5X2G - chains A and D of the 4 polymer chains in the assembly; structure by X-ray diffraction, 2.40 A resolution.

# Chain A
Protein: CRISPR-associated endonuclease Cas9
Organism: Campylobacter jejuni subsp. jejuni serotype O:2 (strain ATCC 700819 / NCTC 11168)
UniProt: Q0P897 (CAS9_CAMJE); numbering as in UniProt; present here: 1-480, 642-984
Sequence (835 residues; row label = number of the first residue in the row; note: 155 numbers in that range are skipped by the numbering (no residue carries them; nothing is unmodelled there); numbers below 1 keep their minus sign (Ser-5 is residue -5)):
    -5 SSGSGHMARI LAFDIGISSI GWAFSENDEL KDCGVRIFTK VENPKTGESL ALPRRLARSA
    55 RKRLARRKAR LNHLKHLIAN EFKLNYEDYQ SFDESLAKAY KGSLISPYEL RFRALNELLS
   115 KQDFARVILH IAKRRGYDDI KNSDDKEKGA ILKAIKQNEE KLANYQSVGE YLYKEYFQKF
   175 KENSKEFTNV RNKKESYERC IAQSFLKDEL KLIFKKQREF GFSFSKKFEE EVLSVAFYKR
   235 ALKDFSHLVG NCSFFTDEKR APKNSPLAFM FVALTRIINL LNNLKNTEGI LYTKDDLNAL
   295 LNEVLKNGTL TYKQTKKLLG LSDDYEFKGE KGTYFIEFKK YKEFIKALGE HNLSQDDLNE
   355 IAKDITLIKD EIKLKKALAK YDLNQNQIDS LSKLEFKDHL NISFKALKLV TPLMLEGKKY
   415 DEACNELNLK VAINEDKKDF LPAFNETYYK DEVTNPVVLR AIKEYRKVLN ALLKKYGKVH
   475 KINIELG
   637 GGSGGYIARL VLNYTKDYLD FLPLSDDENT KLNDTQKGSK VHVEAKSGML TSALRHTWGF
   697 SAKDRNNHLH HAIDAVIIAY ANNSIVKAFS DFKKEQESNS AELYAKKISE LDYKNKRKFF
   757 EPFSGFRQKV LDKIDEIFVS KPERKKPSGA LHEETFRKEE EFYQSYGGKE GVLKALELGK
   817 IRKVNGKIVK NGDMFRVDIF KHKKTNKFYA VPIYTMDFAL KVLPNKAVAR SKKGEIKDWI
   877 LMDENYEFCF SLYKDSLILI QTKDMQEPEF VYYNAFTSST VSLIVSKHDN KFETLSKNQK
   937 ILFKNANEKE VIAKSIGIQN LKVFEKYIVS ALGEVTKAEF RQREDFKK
Unresolved in the structure: -5 to 0, 35-40, 137-139, 340-347, 637-639, 663-676, 717-762
Sequence notes: expression tag (-5 to 0); linker (481, 637-641)
Swiss-Prot annotation at these positions:
  - active site: Asp8 (For RuvC-like nuclease domain)
  - binding site (Mg(2+)): Asp8, Glu479, His707
What the authors report for this chain:
  - binding site for sgRNA: His67, His70, Asn74, Arg832, Phe854, Ile964, Glu975, Arg977, Glu980, Asp981
  - binding site for Non-target DNA strand (chain D): Thr913, Ser915
  - specificity-determining residues: Arg866, Thr913, Ser915, Ser951
  - binding site for Target DNA strand: Glu790, Thr791, Arg866, Ser951
  - mutagenesis - D8A, R866A, T913A, S915A, S951A: decreased catalytic activity
  - mutagenesis - T791A: abolished catalytic activity
  - catalytic residues: Asp8

# Chain D
Molecule: Non-target DNA strand
Sequence (8 nucleotides; each row starts with the number of its first residue):
     1 AGAAACCG

# How chain A and chain D interact
Residue-residue contacts (23):
  Arg780(A) with DG2(D), salt bridge to the phosphate
  Ser801(A) with DA5(D), sugar contact; DC6(D), hydrogen bond to the phosphate
  Tyr802(A) with DA5(D), hydrogen bond to the phosphate
  Lys816(A) with DA4(D), phosphate contact; DA5(D), salt bridge to the phosphate
  Asn827(A) with DA4(D), hydrogen bond to the phosphate
  Gly828(A) with DA3(D), sugar contact
  Asp829(A) with DG2(D), sugar contact; DA3(D), phosphate contact
  Met830(A) with DA3(D), hydrogen bond to the phosphate; DA4(D), phosphate contact
  Tyr850(A) with DA4(D), hydrogen bond to the phosphate
  Lys869(A) with DC6(D), sugar contact; DC7(D), salt bridge to the phosphate
  Lys890(A) with DG2(D), phosphate contact; DA3(D), salt bridge to the phosphate
  Ala911(A) with DA3(D), phosphate contact
  Thr913(A) with DA4(D), base contact
  Ser914(A) with DA4(D), phosphate contact
  Ser915(A) with DA4(D), sugar contact; DA5(D), hydrogen bond to the base
  Thr916(A) with DC6(D), base contact
Other interface residues (no listed pair), chain D (7 interface residues in all): DA1

# Summary
The interface between chain A and chain D involves 16 residues on one side and 7 on the other; the contacts
include 6 hydrogen bonds and 4 salt bridges. Polar pairs include Ser915(A)-DA5(D), Ser801(A)-DC6(D) and
Tyr802(A)-DA5(D). From the paper: the catalytic residue Asp8(A); D8A, R866A and T913A of chain A, among
others, reduce catalytic activity; 6 substitutions were tested in all.
Chain A is CRISPR-associated endonuclease Cas9 (Campylobacter jejuni subsp. jejuni serotype O:2 (strain ATCC
700819 / NCTC 11168)) and chain D is Non-target DNA strand; the structure, Crystal structure of Campylobacter
jejuni Cas9 in complex with sgRNA and target DNA (AGAAACC PAM), was determined by X-ray diffraction, deposited
together with 5X2H.
